PDB entry 4Z2C | X-ray diffraction, 3.19 A resolution | chains B and D of the 8 polymer chains in the assembly

# Chain B
Molecule: DNA gyrase subunit A
Organism: Streptococcus pneumoniae
Notes: EC 5.99.1.3
Reference sequence: Q9R867 (Q9R867_STREE); numbering as in UniProt (aligned over 1-493)
Amino-acid sequence (499 residues; row label = number of the first residue in the row):
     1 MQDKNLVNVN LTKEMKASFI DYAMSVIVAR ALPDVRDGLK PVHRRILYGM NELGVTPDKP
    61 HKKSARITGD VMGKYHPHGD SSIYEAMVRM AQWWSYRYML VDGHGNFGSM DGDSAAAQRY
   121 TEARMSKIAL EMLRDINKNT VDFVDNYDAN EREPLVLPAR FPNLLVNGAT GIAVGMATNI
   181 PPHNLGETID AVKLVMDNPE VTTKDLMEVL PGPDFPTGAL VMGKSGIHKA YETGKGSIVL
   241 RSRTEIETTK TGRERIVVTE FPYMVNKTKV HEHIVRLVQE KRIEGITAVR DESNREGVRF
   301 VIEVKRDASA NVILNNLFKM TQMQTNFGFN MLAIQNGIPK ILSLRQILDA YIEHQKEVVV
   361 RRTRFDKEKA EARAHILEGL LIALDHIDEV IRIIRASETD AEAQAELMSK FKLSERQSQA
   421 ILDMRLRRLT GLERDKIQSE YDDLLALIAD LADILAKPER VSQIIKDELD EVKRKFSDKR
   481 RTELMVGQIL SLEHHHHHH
Unresolved in the structure: 1, 299, 308, 322, 487-499
Differences from the reference sequence: expression tag (494-499)

# Chain D
Molecule: DNA gyrase subunit B
Organism: Streptococcus pneumoniae
Notes: EC 5.99.1.3
Reference sequence: Q59957 (Q59957_STREE); residue numbers follow UniProt; this construct covers 404-648
Amino-acid sequence (269 residues; numbered 380 to 648; the number before each row is that of its first residue):
   380 MGHHHHHHHH HHSSGHIDDD DKHMKSGLEI SNLPGKLADC SSNNPAETEL FIVEGDSAGG
   440 SAKSGRNREF QAILPIRGKI LNVEKASMDK ILANEEIRSL FTAMGTGFGA EFDVSKARYQ
   500 KLVLMTDADV DGAHIRTLLL TLIYRYMKPI LEAGYVYIAQ PPIYGVKVGS EIKEYIQPGA
   560 DQEIKLQEAL ARYSEGRTKP TIQRYKGLGE MDDHQLWETT MDPEHRLMAR VSVDDAAEAD
   620 KIFDMLMGDR VEPRREFIEE NAVYSTLDV
Unresolved in the structure: 380-402, 410-412, 542-586, 645-648
Differences from the reference sequence: initiating methionine (380); expression tag (381-403)
Small-molecule neighbours: moxifloxacin (MFX; 1-cyclopropyl-6-fluoro-8-methoxy-7-[(4aS,7aS)-octahydro-6H-pyrrolo[3,4-b]pyridin-6-yl]-4-oxo-1,4-dihydroquinoline-3-carboxylic acid): R456, G457, E475

# Chain B / chain D interface
Pairs across the interface (17):
  G105(B) with G588(D); E589(D); M590(D)
  N106(B) with S436(D); G588(D), hydrogen bond (backbone-backbone); M590(D)
  A116(B) with S436(D)
  A117(B) with S436(D), hydrogen bond (backbone-side chain)
  Y120(B) with S436(D); D506(D); E589(D)
  V275(B) with L407(D), hydrophobic
  A288(B) with S405(D)
  D291(B) with R447(D), salt bridge
  S293(B) with R447(D)
  R295(B) with D592(D); W596(D)
Interface residues without a listed pair, chain B (15 interface residues in all): D111, T287, V289, E292, N294
Interface residues without a listed pair, chain D (12 interface residues in all): S440, D591

# In short
Chain B and chain D form an interface of 15 and 12 residues respectively; the contacts include 2 hydrogen
bonds and 1 salt bridge. Polar contacts include D291(B)-R447(D), A117(B)-S436(D) and N106(B)-G588(D). Chain D
binds moxifloxacin.
Chain B is DNA gyrase subunit A and chain D is DNA gyrase subunit B, both from Streptococcus pneumoniae; the
structure, Quinolone(Moxifloxacin)-DNA cleavage complex of gyrase from S. pneumoniae, was determined by X-ray
diffraction.
